8VU1 - chains A and G; structure by X-ray diffraction, 3.08 A resolution.

== Chain A ==
Molecule: S1CE3 VARIANT OF FAB-EPR-1 heavy chain
From: Homo sapiens
Notes: engineered mutation(s): F160W; antibody fragment or engineered binder
Chain sequence (224 residues; each row starts with the number of its first residue; note: 11 numbers in that range are skipped by the numbering (no residue carries them; nothing is unmodelled there)):
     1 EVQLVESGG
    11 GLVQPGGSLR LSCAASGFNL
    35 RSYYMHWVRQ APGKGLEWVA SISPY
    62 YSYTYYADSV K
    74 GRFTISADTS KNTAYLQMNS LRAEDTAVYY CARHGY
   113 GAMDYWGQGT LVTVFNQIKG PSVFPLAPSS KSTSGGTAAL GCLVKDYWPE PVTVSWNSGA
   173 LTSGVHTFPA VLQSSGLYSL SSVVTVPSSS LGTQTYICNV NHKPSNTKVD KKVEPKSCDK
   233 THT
Disordered / not traced: 231-235
Disulfide bonds: C23-C104, C154-C210

== Chain G ==
Molecule: S1CE3 VARIANT OF FAB-EPR-1 light chain
From: Homo sapiens
Notes: antibody fragment or engineered binder
Chain sequence (212 residues; each row starts with the number of its first residue; note: 20 numbers in that range are skipped by the numbering (no residue carries them; nothing is unmodelled there)):
     1 DIQMTQSPSS LSASVGDRVT ITCRASQSV
    36 SSAVAWYQQK PGKAPKLLIY SA
    65 SSLYSGVP
    74 SRFSGSR
    83 SGTDFTLTIS SLQPEDFATY YCQQSSY
   114 SLITFGQGTK VEIKRTVAAP SVFIFPPSDE QLKSGTASVV CLLNNFYPRE AKVSWYVDNA
   174 LQSGNSQESV TEQDSKDSTY SLSSTLTLSK ADYEKHKVYA CEVTQGTTSV TKSFNRGEC
Disordered / not traced: 1, 232
Disulfide bonds: C23-C104, C154-C214

== Chain A / chain G interface ==
Contacting residue pairs (39):
  F136(A) - S141(G)
  F136(A) - E143(G)
  F136(A) - Q144(G)
  P137(A) - S141(G)
  P137(A) - E143(G)
  L138(A) - F138(G)
  L138(A) - V153(G)  hydrophobic
  A139(A) - F138(G)
  S144(A) - F136(G)
  S144(A) - I137(G)
  S144(A) - K225(G)  hydrogen bond (backbone-side chain)
  T149(A) - F136(G)
  A151(A) - F136(G)  hydrophobic
  A151(A) - F138(G)
  L155(A) - Q144(G)
  L155(A) - S151(G)
  K157(A) - Q144(G)
  K157(A) - S151(G)
  H178(A) - N157(G)
  H178(A) - N158(G)  hydrogen bond
  H178(A) - D187(G)
  H178(A) - S194(G)
  F180(A) - L155(G)  hydrophobic
  F180(A) - S182(G)
  F180(A) - T184(G)
  F180(A) - S194(G)
  F180(A) - L195(G)
  F180(A) - S196(G)
  P181(A) - S182(G)  hydrogen bond (backbone-side chain)
  P181(A) - V183(G)
  V183(A) - Q180(G)
  V183(A) - E181(G)
  L184(A) - Q180(G)  hydrogen bond (backbone-side chain)
  Q185(A) - Q180(G)
  T197(A) - N157(G)
  K223(A) - E143(G)  salt bridge
  S229(A) - D142(G)
  C230(A) - G230(G)
  C230(A) - E231(G)  hydrogen bond (side chain-backbone)
Also at the interface, not in a pair above, chain A (25 interface residues in all): K143, T145, S146, T179, S193, V195
Also at the interface, not in a pair above, chain G (25 interface residues in all): T149

== Overview ==
The chain A/chain G interface involves 25 residues from each chain, with 5 hydrogen bonds and 1 salt bridge.
Polar contacts include K223(A)-E143(G), S144(A)-K225(G) and H178(A)-N158(G).
Here chain A is S1CE3 VARIANT OF FAB-EPR-1 heavy chain and chain G is S1CE3 VARIANT OF FAB-EPR-1 light chain,
both from Homo sapiens. Entry 8VU1 (Structure of FabS1CE3-EPR-1, an elbow-locked high affinity antibody for
the erythropoeitin receptor (trigonal form)) was determined by X-ray diffraction together with 8VTP, 8VTR,
8VU4, 8VUA, 8VUC, 8VUI, 8VVM and 8VVO from the same study.
